Entry 7UT8 (electron microscopy, 2.43 A resolution); this record covers chains E and F of the 6 polymer chains in the assembly.

Chain E (and F):
Molecule: Nitrogenase iron protein gamma chain
Source organism: Azotobacter vinelandii DJ
Notes: EC 1.18.6.1; chain F of this document is another copy of the same molecule, construct and numbering; everything in this record applies to it too
UniProtKB: C1DGZ6 (C1DGZ6_AZOVD); residues 0-289 here correspond to UniProt positions 1-290 (UniProt number = residue number + 1)
Sequence (290 residues; numbered 0 to 289; the number before each row is that of its first residue; numbering starts at 0):
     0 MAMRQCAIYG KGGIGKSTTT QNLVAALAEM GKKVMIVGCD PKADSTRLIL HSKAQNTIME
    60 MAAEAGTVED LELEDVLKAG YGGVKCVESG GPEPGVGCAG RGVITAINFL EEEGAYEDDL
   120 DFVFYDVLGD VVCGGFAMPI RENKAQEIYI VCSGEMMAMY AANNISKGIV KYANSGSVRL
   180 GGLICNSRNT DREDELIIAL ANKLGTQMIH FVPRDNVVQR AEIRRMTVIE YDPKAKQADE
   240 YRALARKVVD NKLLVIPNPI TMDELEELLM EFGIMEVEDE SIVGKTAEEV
Not modelled in the structure: 0, 272-289
Ion coordination: Mg2+: S16 (together with ATP); 4Fe-4S cluster Fe: C97, C132 (shared with C97(F), C132(F) of chain F)
Small-molecule neighbours:
  - ATP (adenosine-5'-triphosphate), molecule 1: K10, G11, G12, I13, G14, K15, S16, T17, D39, K41, G128, N185, P212, R213, D214, V217, Q218, E221, Q236
  - ATP, molecule 2: K10, D129, M156
  - 4Fe-4S cluster (SF4): C97, A98, G99, V131, C132

How chain E and chain F interact:
Residue-residue contacts - 63 pairs, chain E then chain F:
  G11(E) - G11(F)
  G11(E) - G12(F)
  G12(E) - G11(F)
  K41(E) - D129(F)
  K41(E) - Y159(F)  hydrogen bond (backbone-side chain)
  K41(E) - N163(F)
  R46(E) - M156(F)
  K52(E) - Y159(F)
  E92(E) - K170(F)
  P93(E) - V130(F)
  P93(E) - N163(F)
  P93(E) - G167(F)
  G94(E) - V130(F)
  G94(E) - C132(F)
  G94(E) - G133(F)
  G94(E) - A136(F)
  G94(E) - Y171(F)  hydrogen bond (backbone-side chain)
  V95(E) - C132(F)
  V95(E) - K170(F)
  G96(E) - V131(F)
  G96(E) - C132(F)
  G96(E) - G133(F)
  C97(E) - V131(F)
  A98(E) - V131(F)  hydrogen bond (backbone-backbone)
  L127(E) - D129(F)
  L127(E) - V131(F)  hydrophobic
  D129(E) - L127(F)
  D129(E) - D129(F)
  V130(E) - P93(F)
  V130(E) - G94(F)
  V131(E) - P40(F)  hydrophobic
  V131(E) - G96(F)
  V131(E) - A98(F)  hydrogen bond (backbone-backbone)
  V131(E) - F135(F)  hydrophobic
  C132(E) - G94(F)
  C132(E) - G96(F)
  G133(E) - G94(F)
  G133(E) - G96(F)
  F135(E) - V131(F)  hydrophobic
  A136(E) - G94(F)
  M155(E) - R46(F)  hydrogen bond
  Y159(E) - K41(F)  hydrogen bond (side chain-backbone)
  Y159(E) - D43(F)
  N163(E) - P93(F)
  G167(E) - P93(F)
  K170(E) - V95(F)
  Y171(E) - G94(F)  hydrogen bond (side chain-backbone)
  R187(E) - R187(F)
  T189(E) - Q218(F)
  R213(E) - R187(F)
  Q218(E) - E154(F)  hydrogen bond
  Q218(E) - M155(F)
  E221(E) - M155(F)
  E221(E) - M156(F)
  I222(E) - M155(F)  hydrophobic
  I222(E) - E265(F)
  I222(E) - L268(F)  hydrophobic
  M261(E) - K52(F)
  M261(E) - R224(F)
  E265(E) - K52(F)  salt bridge
  E265(E) - R224(F)
  L268(E) - I222(F)
  M269(E) - I222(F)  hydrophobic
Interface residues without a listed pair, chain E (43 interface residues in all): K10, D39, P40, D43, E154, M156, R224
Interface residues without a listed pair, chain F (38 interface residues in all): K10, C97, G128, M261

Summary:
43 residues of chain E face 38 of chain F across their interface; the contacts include 8 hydrogen bonds and 1
salt bridge. Polar pairs include E265(E)-K52(F), K41(E)-Y159(F) and G94(E)-Y171(F). Ligands of chain E: 4Fe-4S
cluster and ATP.
Chain E and chain F are both Nitrogenase iron protein gamma chain (Azotobacter vinelandii DJ); the structure,
CryoEM structure of Azotobacter vinelandii nitrogenase complex (1:1 FeP:MoFeP, ATP-bound) during catalytic N2
reduction, was determined by electron microscopy (same publication as 7UT6, 7UT7, 7UT9, 7UTA and 8DPN).
